4KIS - chains A and E of the 3 polymer chains in the assembly; structure by X-ray diffraction, 3.20 A resolution.

[Chain A]
Molecule: Putative integrase [Bacteriophage A118]
Organism: Listeria innocua
Notes: fragment: C-terminal domain
UniProt: Q928V6 (Q928V6_LISIN); numbering as in UniProt (aligned over 133-452)
Sequence (328 residues; numbered 133 to 460; the number before each row is that of its first residue):
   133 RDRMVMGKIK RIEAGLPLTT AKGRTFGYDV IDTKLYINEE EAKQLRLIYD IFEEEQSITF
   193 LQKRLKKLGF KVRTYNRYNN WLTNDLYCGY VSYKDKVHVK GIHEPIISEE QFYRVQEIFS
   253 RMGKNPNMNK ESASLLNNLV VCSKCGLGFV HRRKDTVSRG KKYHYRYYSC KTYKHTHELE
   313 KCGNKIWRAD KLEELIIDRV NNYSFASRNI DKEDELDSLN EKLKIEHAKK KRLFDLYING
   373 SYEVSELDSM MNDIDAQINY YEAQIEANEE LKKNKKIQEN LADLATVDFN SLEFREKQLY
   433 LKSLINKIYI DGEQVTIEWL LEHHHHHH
Disordered / not traced: 133, 348-349, 408-417
Differences from the reference sequence: expression tag (453-460)
Bound ions: Zn2+ site 1: Cys-274, Lys-276, Cys-277, Cys-302, Cys-314; Ca2+ near Asn-334 (its only coordinating residue here); Zn2+ site 2: His-455, His-457, His-459 (shared with 1 residue of chain D); Zn2+ site 3: His-458 (shared with 1 residue of chain D)
From the paper describing this entry:
  - Zn2+ coordination: Cys-274, Cys-277, Cys-302, Cys-314
  - binding site for the 26-nt DNA strand: Met-136, Asn-208, Asn-259, Asp-287, Thr-288

[Chain E]
Molecule: 26-nt DNA strand
Notes: fragment: attP left half site top strand
Sequence (26 nucleotides; each row starts with the number of its first residue):
    25 GTTTAGTTCC TCGTTTTCTC TCGTTG

[Chain A / chain E interface]
Pairs across the interface (48; chain A residue first):
  Arg-135(A) / DG50(E)  sugar contact
  Met-136(A) / DT49(E)  base contact
  Met-136(A) / DG50(E)  base contact
  Gly-139(A) / DT49(E)  phosphate contact
  Lys-140(A) / DG47(E)  base contact
  Lys-140(A) / DT48(E)  base contact
  Lys-140(A) / DT49(E)  sugar contact
  Arg-143(A) / DT48(E)  hydrogen bond to the phosphate
  Arg-143(A) / DT49(E)  salt bridge to the phosphate
  Thr-152(A) / DG47(E)  sugar contact
  Thr-152(A) / DT48(E)  hydrogen bond to the phosphate
  Ala-153(A) / DC46(E)  phosphate contact
  Ala-153(A) / DG47(E)  phosphate contact
  Lys-154(A) / DC46(E)  phosphate contact
  Lys-154(A) / DG47(E)  hydrogen bond to the phosphate
  Arg-156(A) / DT45(E)  hydrogen bond to the base
  Arg-156(A) / DC46(E)  hydrogen bond to the sugar
  Thr-165(A) / DT48(E)  sugar contact
  Ser-189(A) / DT38(E)  hydrogen bond to the phosphate
  Ile-190(A) / DT38(E)  phosphate contact
  Thr-191(A) / DG37(E)  sugar contact
  Thr-191(A) / DT38(E)  hydrogen bond to the phosphate
  Tyr-207(A) / DT38(E)  sugar contact
  Tyr-207(A) / DT39(E)  base contact
  Asn-208(A) / DT39(E)  base contact
  Asn-208(A) / DT40(E)  hydrogen bond to the base
  Met-254(A) / DT38(E)  sugar contact
  Met-254(A) / DT39(E)  phosphate contact
  Asn-259(A) / DG37(E)  base contact
  Asn-261(A) / DG37(E)  phosphate contact
  Asn-261(A) / DT38(E)  hydrogen bond to the phosphate
  Lys-262(A) / DT35(E)  hydrogen bond to the base
  Lys-262(A) / DC36(E)  hydrogen bond to the sugar
  Lys-286(A) / DG30(E)  hydrogen bond to the base
  Thr-288(A) / DA29(E)  hydrogen bond to the base
  Ser-290(A) / DT26(E)  base contact
  Arg-291(A) / DG25(E)  hydrogen bond to the phosphate
  Lys-293(A) / DT26(E)  salt bridge to the phosphate
  Tyr-295(A) / DG25(E)  sugar contact
  Tyr-295(A) / DT26(E)  hydrogen bond to the phosphate
  Tyr-295(A) / DT27(E)  base contact
  Tyr-297(A) / DT26(E)  sugar contact
  Tyr-297(A) / DT27(E)  hydrogen bond to the phosphate
  Tyr-297(A) / DT28(E)  base contact
  Tyr-299(A) / DT28(E)  hydrogen bond to the phosphate
  His-309(A) / DT31(E)  salt bridge to the phosphate
  Lys-313(A) / DG30(E)  salt bridge to the phosphate
  Arg-320(A) / DT28(E)  salt bridge to the phosphate
Interface residues without a listed pair, chain A (33 interface residues in all): Gln-188, Gly-255, Thr-308

[In short]
33 residues of chain A face 19 of chain E across their interface, with 17 hydrogen bonds and 5 salt bridges.
Polar contacts include Arg-156(A)/DT45(E), Asn-208(A)/DT40(E) and Lys-262(A)/DT35(E). The paper reports a
binding site for the 26-nt DNA strand at Met-136(A), Asn-208(A) and Asn-259(A) among others; Zn2+ coordination
by Cys-274(A), Cys-277(A) and Cys-302(A) among others.
Chain A is Putative integrase [Bacteriophage A118] (Listeria innocua) and chain E is a 26-nt DNA strand; the
structure, Crystal Structure of a LSR-DNA Complex, was determined by X-ray diffraction.
